Entry 7EGP (electron microscopy, 6.90 A resolution (low resolution: residue-level contacts below are approximate; hydrogen-bond / salt-bridge calls are withheld)); this record covers chains O and W of the 21 polymer chains in the assembly.

# Chain O
Protein: Histone H3.2
Organism: Xenopus laevis
Reference sequence: P84233 (H32_XENLA); residues 1-135 here correspond to UniProt positions 2-136 (UniProt number = residue number + 1)
Sequence (135 residues; row label = number of the first residue in the row):
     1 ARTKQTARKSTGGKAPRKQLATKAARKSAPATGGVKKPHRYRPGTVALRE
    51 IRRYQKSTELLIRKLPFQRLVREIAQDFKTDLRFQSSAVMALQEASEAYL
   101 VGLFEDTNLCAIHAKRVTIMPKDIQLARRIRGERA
Disordered / not traced: 1-36, 135
Curated features (UniProtKB/Swiss-Prot):
  - modified residue: Arg2 (Asymmetric dimethylarginine), Thr3 (Phosphothreonine), Lys4 (Allysine), Gln5 (5-glutamyl dopamine), Thr6 (Phosphothreonine), Arg8 (Citrulline), Lys9 (N6,N6,N6-trimethyllysine), Ser10 (ADP-ribosylserine), Thr11 (Phosphothreonine), Lys14 (N6-(2-hydroxyisobutyryl)lysine), Arg17 (Asymmetric dimethylarginine), Lys18 (N6-(2-hydroxyisobutyryl)lysine), Lys23 (N6-(2-hydroxyisobutyryl)lysine), Arg26 (Citrulline), Lys27 (N6,N6,N6-trimethyllysine), Ser28 (ADP-ribosylserine), Lys36 (N6,N6,N6-trimethyllysine), Lys37 (N6-methyllysine), Tyr41 (Phosphotyrosine), Lys56 (N6,N6,N6-trimethyllysine) and 8 more in UniProt
  - lipidation: Cys110 (S-palmitoyl cysteine)

# Chain W
Molecule: 235-nt DNA strand
Sequence (235 nucleotides; each row starts with the number of its first residue; numbers below 1 keep their minus sign (DT-28 is residue -28)):
   -28 TTATGTGATGGACCCTATACGCGGCCGCCCTGGAGAATCCCGGTGCCGAG
    22 GCCGCTCAATTGGTCGTAGACAGCTCTAGCACCGCTTAAACGCACGTACG
    72 CGCTGTCCCCCGCGTTTTAACCGCCAAGGGGATTACTCCCTAGTCTCCAG
   122 GCACGTGTCAGATATATACATCCTGAAGCTTGTCGAGAAGTACTAGAGGA
   172 TCATAATCAGCCATACCACATTTGTAGAGGTTTTA
Disordered / not traced: -28 to 1, 168-206

# How chain O and chain W interact
Pairs across the interface - 31 pairs, chain O then chain W:
  Lys37(O) with DT145(W)
  Pro38(O) with DC144(W); DT145(W)
  His39(O) with DC144(W)
  Arg40(O) with DA65(W); DC66(W); DG67(W)
  Tyr41(O) with DC144(W)
  Arg42(O) with DT68(W); DA69(W)
  Pro43(O) with DG67(W); DT68(W); DA69(W)
  Arg63(O) with DA60(W); DA61(W)
  Arg72(O) with DC51(W); DA52(W)
  Leu82(O) with DC51(W)
  Arg83(O) with DA49(W); DG50(W); DC51(W)
  Phe84(O) with DG50(W); DC51(W)
  Lys115(O) with DG71(W)
  Arg116(O) with DG71(W); DC72(W)
  Val117(O) with DC70(W); DG71(W)
  Thr118(O) with DC70(W); DG71(W)
  Met120(O) with DC72(W)
Interface residues without a listed pair, chain O (19 interface residues in all): Thr45, Gln85
Interface residues without a listed pair, chain W (17 interface residues in all): DC143

# Summary
The interface between chain O and chain W involves 19 residues on one side and 17 on the other.
Chain O is Histone H3.2 (Xenopus laevis) and chain W is a 235-nt DNA strand; the structure, The structure of
SWI/SNF-nucleosome complex, was determined by electron microscopy (same publication as 7EG6 and 7EGM).
